PDB entry 7FAC | X-ray diffraction, 2.71 A resolution | chain A

Chain A:
Protein: Non-structural protein 2
From: Severe acute respiratory syndrome-related coronavirus
Notes: fragment: nsp2C
UniProtKB: P0C6U8 (R1A_SARS); residues 1-527 here correspond to UniProt positions 292-818 (UniProt number = residue number + 291)
Sequence (529 residues; row label = number of the first residue in the row; numbers below 1 keep their minus sign (Gly-1 is residue -1)):
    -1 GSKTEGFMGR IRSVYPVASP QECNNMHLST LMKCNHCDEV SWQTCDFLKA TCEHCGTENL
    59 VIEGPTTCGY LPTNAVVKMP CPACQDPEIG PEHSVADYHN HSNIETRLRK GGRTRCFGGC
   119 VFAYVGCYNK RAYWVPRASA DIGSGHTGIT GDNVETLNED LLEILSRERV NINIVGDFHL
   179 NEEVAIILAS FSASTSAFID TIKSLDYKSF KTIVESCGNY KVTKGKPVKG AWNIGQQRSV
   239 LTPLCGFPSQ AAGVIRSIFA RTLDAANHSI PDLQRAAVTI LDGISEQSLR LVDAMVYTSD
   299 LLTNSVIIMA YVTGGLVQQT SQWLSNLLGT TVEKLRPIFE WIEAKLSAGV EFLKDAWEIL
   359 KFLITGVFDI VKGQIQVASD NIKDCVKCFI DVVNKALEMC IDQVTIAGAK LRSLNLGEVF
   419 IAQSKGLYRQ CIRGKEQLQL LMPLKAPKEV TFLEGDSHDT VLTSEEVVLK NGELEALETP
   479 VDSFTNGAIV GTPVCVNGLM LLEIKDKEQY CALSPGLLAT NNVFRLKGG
Disordered / not traced: -1 to 3
Differences from the reference sequence: expression tag (-1 to 0)
UniProt features mapped onto this chain:
  - region: Cys32 to Cys53 (C4)
  - binding site (Zn(2+)): Cys32, Cys35, Cys50, Cys53, Cys79, Cys82, His91, Cys125
  - site: Gly527 (Cleavage)

Summary:
UniProt lists 8 Zn2+-binding residues.
Chain A is Non-structural protein 2 (Severe acute respiratory syndrome-related coronavirus); the structure,
Crystal Structure of C-terminus of the non-structural protein 2 from SARS coronavirus, was determined by X-ray
diffraction (same publication as 7FA1).
